PDB entry 5Y7T | X-ray diffraction, 2.05 A resolution | chain B

Chain B:
Molecule: Iron/alpha-ketoglutarate-dependent dioxygenase asqJ
Organism: Emericella nidulans (strain FGSC A4 / ATCC 38163 / CBS 112.46 / NRRL 194 / M139)
Notes: EC 1.14.-.-
UniProt: Q5AR53 (ASQJ_EMENI); residues 1-308 here correspond to UniProt positions 109-416 (UniProt number = residue number + 108)
Amino-acid sequence (315 residues; each row starts with the number of its first residue; numbers below 1 keep their minus sign (His-6 is residue -6)):
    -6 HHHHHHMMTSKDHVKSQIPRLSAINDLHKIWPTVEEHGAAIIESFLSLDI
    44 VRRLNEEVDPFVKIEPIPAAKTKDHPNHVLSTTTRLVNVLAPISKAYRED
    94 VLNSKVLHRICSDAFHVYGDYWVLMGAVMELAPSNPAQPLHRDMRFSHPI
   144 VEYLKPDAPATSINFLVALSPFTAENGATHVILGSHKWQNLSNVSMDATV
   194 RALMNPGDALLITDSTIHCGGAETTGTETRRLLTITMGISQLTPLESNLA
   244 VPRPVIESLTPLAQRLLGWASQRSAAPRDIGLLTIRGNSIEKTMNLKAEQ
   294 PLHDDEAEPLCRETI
Disordered / not traced: -6 to 8, 296-308
Sequence notes: expression tag (-6 to 0)
Metal / ion sites: Fe ion: His134, Asp136, His211 (together with 2-oxoglutaric acid)
Ligand contacts:
  - 8R0 ((3R)-4-methyl-3-(phenylmethyl)-1,3-dihydro-1,4-benzodiazepine-2,5-dione): Asn70, Val72, Leu73, Leu79, Met118, Met122, Gln131, Pro132, His134, Asp136, Met137, Arg138, Phe139, Asn157, Thr227, Thr229
  - 2-oxoglutaric acid (AKG): Leu73, Met122, Leu124, Gln131, His134, Asp136, Leu159, Phe165, Thr172, His211, Cys212, Gly213, Arg223, Leu225
Curated features (UniProtKB/Swiss-Prot):
  - binding site (Fe cation): His134, Asp136, His211

In short:
Chain B binds compound 8R0 and 2-oxoglutaric acid. The Fe ion site is built by His134, Asp136 and His211.
Curated annotation (UniProt) lists 3 Fe cation-binding residues.
Chain B is Iron/alpha-ketoglutarate-dependent dioxygenase asqJ (Emericella nidulans (strain FGSC A4 / ATCC
38163 / CBS 112.46 / NRRL 194 / M139)); the structure, Quaternary complex of AsqJ-Fe3+-2OG-D-cyclopeptin, was
determined by X-ray diffraction, deposited together with 5Y7R.
